6EJL - chains A and B of the 4 polymer chains in the assembly; structure by X-ray diffraction, 2.38 A resolution.

== Chain A (and B) ==
Molecule: 14-3-3 protein zeta/delta
From: Homo sapiens
Notes: chain B of this document is another copy of the same molecule, construct and numbering; everything in this record applies to it too
Reference sequence: P63104 (1433Z_HUMAN); residue numbers follow UniProt; this construct covers 1-230
Amino-acid sequence (233 residues; numbered -2 to 230; the number before each row is that of its first residue; numbers below 1 keep their minus sign (Gly-2 is residue -2)):
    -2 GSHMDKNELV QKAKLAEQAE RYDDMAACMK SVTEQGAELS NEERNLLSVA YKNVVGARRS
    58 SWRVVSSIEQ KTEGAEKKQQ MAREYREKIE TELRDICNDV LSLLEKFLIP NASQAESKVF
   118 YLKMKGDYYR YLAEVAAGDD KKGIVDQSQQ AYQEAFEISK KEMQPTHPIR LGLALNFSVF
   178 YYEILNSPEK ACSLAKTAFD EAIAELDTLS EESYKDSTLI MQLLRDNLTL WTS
Not modelled in the structure: -2 to 0, 70-71, 134-136 (chain B: -2 to -1, 69-72, 229-230)
Construct notes: expression tag (-2 to 0)

== Interface between chain A and chain B ==
Residue-residue contacts - 37 pairs, chain A then chain B:
  Glu5(A) - Met78(B)
  Lys9(A) - Met78(B)
  Lys9(A) - Glu81(B)  salt bridge
  Leu12(A) - Ile65(B)  hydrophobic
  Leu12(A) - Met78(B)
  Leu12(A) - Ala79(B)  hydrophobic
  Leu12(A) - Tyr82(B)
  Ala13(A) - Tyr82(B)
  Gln15(A) - Val61(B)
  Ala16(A) - Ser58(B)  hydrogen bond (backbone-side chain)
  Ala16(A) - Val62(B)  hydrophobic
  Arg18(A) - Arg55(B)
  Arg18(A) - Ser58(B)
  Arg18(A) - Tyr82(B)  hydrogen bond
  Arg18(A) - Ile86(B)
  Arg18(A) - Glu89(B)  salt bridge
  Asp21(A) - Tyr82(B)  hydrogen bond
  Asp21(A) - Lys85(B)
  Ser58(A) - Ala16(B)  hydrogen bond (side chain-backbone)
  Ser58(A) - Arg18(B)
  Val61(A) - Gln15(B)
  Ile65(A) - Gln15(B)
  Lys74(A) - Glu5(B)  salt bridge
  Met78(A) - Glu5(B)
  Met78(A) - Gln8(B)
  Met78(A) - Lys9(B)
  Met78(A) - Leu12(B)
  Ala79(A) - Leu12(B)
  Glu81(A) - Lys9(B)  salt bridge
  Tyr82(A) - Leu12(B)  hydrophobic
  Tyr82(A) - Ala13(B)
  Tyr82(A) - Arg18(B)  hydrogen bond
  Tyr82(A) - Asp21(B)  hydrogen bond
  Lys85(A) - Arg18(B)
  Lys85(A) - Asp21(B)
  Ile86(A) - Arg18(B)
  Glu89(A) - Arg18(B)  salt bridge
Other interface residues (no listed pair), chain A (22 interface residues in all): Gln8, Arg55, Val62
Other interface residues (no listed pair), chain B (22 interface residues in all): Asn4

== Overview ==
Chain A and chain B each contribute 22 residues to their interface, with 6 hydrogen bonds and 5 salt bridges.
Polar pairs include Lys9(A)-Glu81(B), Arg18(A)-Glu89(B) and Lys74(A)-Glu5(B).
Chain A and chain B are both 14-3-3 protein zeta/delta (Homo sapiens); the structure, Structure of 14-3-3 zeta
in complex with ASK1 14-3-3 binding motif, was determined by X-ray diffraction.
